7P4B - chains A and B of the 3 polymer chains in the assembly; structure by X-ray diffraction, 1.72 A resolution.

[Chain A]
Molecule: HLA class I histocompatibility antigen, alpha chain E
From: Homo sapiens
Reference sequence: P13747 (HLAE_HUMAN); residues 1-276 here correspond to UniProt positions 22-297 (UniProt number = residue number + 21)
Chain sequence (277 residues; numbered 1 to 277; the number before each row is that of its first residue):
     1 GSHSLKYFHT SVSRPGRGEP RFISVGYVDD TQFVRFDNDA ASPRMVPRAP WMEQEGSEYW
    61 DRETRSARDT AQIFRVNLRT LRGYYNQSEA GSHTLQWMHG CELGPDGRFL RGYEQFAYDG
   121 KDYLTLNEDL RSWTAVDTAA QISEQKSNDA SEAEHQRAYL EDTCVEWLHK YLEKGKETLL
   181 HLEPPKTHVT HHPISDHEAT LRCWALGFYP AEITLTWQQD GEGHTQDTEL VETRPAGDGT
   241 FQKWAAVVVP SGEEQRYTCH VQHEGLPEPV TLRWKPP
Unresolved in the structure: 276
Sequence notes: expression tag (277)
Disulfide bonds: Cys101-Cys164, Cys203-Cys259
Curated features (UniProtKB/Swiss-Prot):
  - region: Lys275, Pro276 (Connecting peptide)
  - binding site (a peptide antigen): Tyr7, Glu63, Ser66, Asn77, Tyr84, Ser143, Lys146, Gln156, Tyr159, Tyr171
  - glycosylation: Asn86 (N-linked (GlcNAc...) asparagine)
What the authors report for this chain:
  - conformationally variable residues (helix shift, side-chain flip): Ala139 to Gln156

[Chain B]
Molecule: Beta-2-microglobulin
From: Homo sapiens
Reference sequence: P61769 (B2MG_HUMAN); residues 2-100 here correspond to UniProt positions 21-119 (UniProt number = residue number + 19)
Chain sequence (100 residues; row label = number of the first residue in the row):
     1 MIQRTPKIQV YSRHPAENGK SNFLNCYVSG FHPSDIEVDL LKNGERIEKV EHSDLSFSKD
    61 WSFYLLYYTE FTPTEKDEYA CRVNHVTLSQ PKIVKWDRDM
Sequence notes: initiating methionine (1)
Disulfide bonds: Cys26-Cys81
Curated features (UniProtKB/Swiss-Prot):
  - modified residue: Gln3 (Pyrrolidone carboxylic acid)
  - glycosylation: Ile2 (N-linked (Glc) (glycation) isoleucine), Lys20 (N-linked (Glc) (glycation) lysine), Lys42 (N-linked (Glc) (glycation) lysine), Lys49 (N-linked (Glc) (glycation) lysine), Lys59 (N-linked (Glc) (glycation) lysine), Lys92 (N-linked (Glc) (glycation) lysine), Lys95 (N-linked (Glc) (glycation) lysine)

[How chain A and chain B interact]
Pairs across the interface - 60 pairs, chain A then chain B:
  Phe8(A) with Ser56(B); Phe57(B)
  His9(A) with Phe57(B)
  Thr10(A) with Phe57(B); Phe63(B)
  Val12(A) with Ser34(B)
  Ile23(A) with Leu55(B)
  Val25(A) with Asp54(B); Leu55(B); Ser56(B)
  Tyr27(A) with Ser56(B); Tyr64(B), hydrogen bond
  Gln32(A) with Asp54(B), hydrogen bond
  Arg35(A) with Asp54(B), salt bridge
  Arg48(A) with Asp54(B), salt bridge
  Ser92(A) with Met1(B)
  His93(A) with Met1(B)
  Gln96(A) with His32(B), hydrogen bond; Phe57(B); Trp61(B), hydrogen bond (side chain-backbone); Phe63(B)
  Trp97(A) with Phe57(B)
  Met98(A) with Lys59(B); Trp61(B), hydrophobic
  Gln115(A) with Trp61(B)
  Phe116(A) with Trp61(B)
  Ala117(A) with Trp61(B), hydrophobic
  Asp119(A) with Met1(B); Ile2(B); His32(B)
  Gly120(A) with Ile2(B); His32(B); Trp61(B)
  Lys121(A) with Ile2(B)
  Asp122(A) with Trp61(B), hydrogen bond
  His192(A) with Asp99(B), salt bridge
  Arg202(A) with Asp99(B), hydrogen bond (side chain-backbone); Met100(B)
  Trp204(A) with Asp99(B); Met100(B)
  Val231(A) with Gln9(B)
  Glu232(A) with Gln9(B), hydrogen bond (backbone-side chain); Tyr27(B); Ser29(B), hydrogen bond
  Arg234(A) with Gln9(B), hydrogen bond; Tyr11(B); Met100(B), hydrogen bond (side chain-backbone)
  Pro235(A) with Tyr11(B), hydrogen bond (backbone-side chain); Asn25(B); Tyr27(B); Leu66(B), hydrophobic
  Ala236(A) with Arg13(B), hydrogen bond (backbone-side chain); Asn25(B), hydrogen bond (backbone-side chain)
  Gly237(A) with Arg13(B), hydrogen bond (backbone-side chain); Leu66(B)
  Asp238(A) with Arg13(B)
  Gln242(A) with Tyr11(B); Ser12(B), hydrogen bond (side chain-backbone); Arg13(B), hydrogen bond (side chain-backbone)
  Trp244(A) with Met100(B), hydrogen bond (side chain-backbone)
Also at the interface, not in a pair above, chain A (37 interface residues in all): Thr94, Leu206, Thr233
Also at the interface, not in a pair above, chain B (27 interface residues in all): Lys7, His14, Pro15, Ser58, Asp60

[Summary]
37 residues of chain A and 27 residues of chain B are in contact, with 17 hydrogen bonds and 3 salt bridges.
Polar pairs include Arg35(A)-Asp54(B), Arg48(A)-Asp54(B) and His192(A)-Asp99(B). UniProt lists 10 peptide
antigen-binding residues on chain A. The paper reports conformational variability at Ala139(A).
Chain A is HLA class I histocompatibility antigen, alpha chain E and chain B is Beta-2-microglobulin, both
from Homo sapiens; the structure, HLA-E*01:03 in complex with IL9, was determined by X-ray diffraction
together with 7P49 from the same study.
